PDB entry 3KNA | X-ray diffraction, 2.80 A resolution | chains A and B of the 3 polymer chains in the assembly

[Chain A]
Molecule: 3D polymerase
Source organism: Foot-and-mouth disease virus - type C
Notes: EC 2.7.7.48
UniProt: Q9QCE3 (Q9QCE3_9PICO); residues 1-470 here correspond to UniProt positions 1858-2327 (UniProt number = residue number + 1857)
Sequence (476 residues; numbered 1 to 476; the number before each row is that of its first residue):
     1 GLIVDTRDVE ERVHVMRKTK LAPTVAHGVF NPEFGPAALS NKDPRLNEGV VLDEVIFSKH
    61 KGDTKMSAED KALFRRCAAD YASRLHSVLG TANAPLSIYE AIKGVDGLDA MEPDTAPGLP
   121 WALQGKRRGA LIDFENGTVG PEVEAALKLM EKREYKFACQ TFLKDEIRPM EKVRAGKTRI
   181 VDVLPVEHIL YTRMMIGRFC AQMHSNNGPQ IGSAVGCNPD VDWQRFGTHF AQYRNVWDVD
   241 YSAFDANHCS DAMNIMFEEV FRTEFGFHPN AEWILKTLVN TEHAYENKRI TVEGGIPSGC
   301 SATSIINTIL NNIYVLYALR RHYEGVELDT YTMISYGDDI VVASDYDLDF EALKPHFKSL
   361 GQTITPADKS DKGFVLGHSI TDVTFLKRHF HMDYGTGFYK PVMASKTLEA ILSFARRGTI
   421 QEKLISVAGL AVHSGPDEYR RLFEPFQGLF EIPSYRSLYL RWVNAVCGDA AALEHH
Differences from the reference sequence: engineered mutation Ile-296 (Met2153 in Q9QCE3); expression tag (471-476)
Ion coordination: Mg2+ near Asp-238 (its only coordinating residue here)
Reported in the primary citation:
  - contacts within the chain: Gly-1/Lys-61, Gly-1/Gly-62, Thr-303/Asn-307 (hydrogen bond)
  - conformationally variable residues (loop rearrangement): Ser-298 to Gly-299, Cys-300 to Ser-301
  - binding site for the 7-nt RNA strand (chain B): Ser-298, Gly-299, Cys-300, Ser-301
  - mutagenesis - M296I: unchanged catalytic activity on poly(A)-oligo(dT)15

[Chain B]
Molecule: 7-nt RNA strand
Sequence (7 nucleotides; row label = number of the first residue in the row):
   903 AUGGGCC

[Chain A / chain B interface]
Contacting residue pairs - 38 pairs, chain A then chain B:
  Met-16(A) / A903(B)  sugar contact
  Lys-20(A) / A903(B)  base contact
  Gly-107(A) / G907(B)  phosphate contact
  Leu-108(A) / G906(B)  phosphate contact
  Leu-108(A) / G907(B)  phosphate contact
  Asp-109(A) / G907(B)  hydrogen bond to the phosphate
  Asp-109(A) / C908(B)  phosphate contact
  Glu-112(A) / G905(B)  phosphate contact
  Thr-115(A) / U904(B)  sugar contact
  Thr-115(A) / G905(B)  hydrogen bond to the phosphate
  Ala-116(A) / U904(B)  hydrogen bond to the phosphate
  Arg-128(A) / G905(B)  salt bridge to the phosphate
  Phe-162(A) / A903(B)  phosphate contact
  Lys-164(A) / U904(B)  hydrogen bond to the base
  Asp-165(A) / A903(B)  base contact
  Val-181(A) / U904(B)  sugar contact
  Val-183(A) / U904(B)  sugar contact
  Ile-189(A) / G905(B)  sugar contact
  Ile-189(A) / G906(B)  phosphate contact
  Arg-193(A) / G906(B)  salt bridge to the phosphate
  His-204(A) / G906(B)  hydrogen bond to the sugar
  His-204(A) / G907(B)  sugar contact
  Gly-216(A) / G907(B)  hydrogen bond to the sugar
  Gly-216(A) / C908(B)  sugar contact
  Cys-217(A) / G907(B)  sugar contact
  Cys-217(A) / C908(B)  sugar contact
  Asn-218(A) / C908(B)  hydrogen bond to the sugar
  Asn-218(A) / C909(B)  hydrogen bond to the phosphate
  Gly-299(A) / U904(B)  sugar contact
  Gly-299(A) / G905(B)  sugar contact
  Cys-300(A) / G905(B)  hydrogen bond to the sugar
  Ser-301(A) / G905(B)  hydrogen bond to the sugar
  Ser-301(A) / G906(B)  sugar contact
  Ala-302(A) / G905(B)  sugar contact
  Thr-303(A) / G905(B)  base contact
  Ser-304(A) / G905(B)  hydrogen bond to the base
  Tyr-336(A) / G906(B)  hydrogen bond to the base
  Tyr-336(A) / G907(B)  sugar contact
Other interface residues (no listed pair), chain A (33 interface residues in all): Met-111, Leu-163, Val-215, Ser-298, Arg-416, Ser-426

[Overview]
33 residues of chain A face 7 of chain B across their interface, with 12 hydrogen bonds and 2 salt bridges.
Polar pairs include Lys-164(A)/U904(B), Ser-304(A)/G905(B) and Tyr-336(A)/G906(B). The paper reports a binding
site for the 7-nt RNA strand (chain B) at Ser-298(A), Gly-299(A) and Cys-300(A) among others; M296I of chain A
leaves catalytic activity on poly(A)-oligo(dT)15 unchanged.
Here chain A is 3D polymerase (Foot-and-mouth disease virus - type C) and chain B is a 7-nt RNA strand. Entry
3KNA (M296I mutant of foot-and-mouth disease virus RNA-polymerase in complex with a template- primer RNA) was
determined by X-ray diffraction (same publication as 3KLV, 3KMQ, 3KMS and 3KOA).
